PDB entry 5LN8 | X-ray diffraction, 1.65 A resolution | chain A

# Chain A
Protein: Fimbrial protein MyfA
Organism: Yersinia enterocolitica
Reference sequence: P33406 (MYFA_YEREN); residues 14-122 here correspond to UniProt positions 51-159 (UniProt number = residue number + 37)
Amino-acid sequence (131 residues; numbered 14 to 144; the number before each row is that of its first residue):
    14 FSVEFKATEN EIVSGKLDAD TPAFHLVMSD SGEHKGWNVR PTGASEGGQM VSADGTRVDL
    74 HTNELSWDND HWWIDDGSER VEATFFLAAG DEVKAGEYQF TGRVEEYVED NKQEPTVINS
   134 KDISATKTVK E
Not modelled in the structure: 122-127, 143-144
Differences from the reference sequence: linker (123-126)
Residues lining bound ligands: beta-D-galactopyranose (GAL): Lys48, Asn51, Asp81, His84, Trp86, Asp88, Tyr120, Pro128

# Overview
Chain A binds beta-D-galactopyranose.
Chain A is Fimbrial protein MyfA (Yersinia enterocolitica); the structure, Crystal structure of
self-complemented MyfA, the major subunit of Myf fimbriae from Yersinia enterocolitica, in complex ..., was
determined by X-ray diffraction (same publication as 5LN4, 5LND and 5LO7).
